4EPD - chains C and B of the 3 polymer chains in the assembly; structure by X-ray diffraction, 1.70 A resolution.

Chain C:
Molecule: Urease subunit alpha
Source organism: Enterobacter aerogenes
Notes: EC 3.5.1.5
UniProtKB: P18314 (URE1_ENTAE); residues 1002-1567 here correspond to UniProt positions 2-567 (UniProt number = residue number - 1000)
Amino-acid sequence (566 residues; numbered 1002 to 1567; the number before each row is that of its first residue):
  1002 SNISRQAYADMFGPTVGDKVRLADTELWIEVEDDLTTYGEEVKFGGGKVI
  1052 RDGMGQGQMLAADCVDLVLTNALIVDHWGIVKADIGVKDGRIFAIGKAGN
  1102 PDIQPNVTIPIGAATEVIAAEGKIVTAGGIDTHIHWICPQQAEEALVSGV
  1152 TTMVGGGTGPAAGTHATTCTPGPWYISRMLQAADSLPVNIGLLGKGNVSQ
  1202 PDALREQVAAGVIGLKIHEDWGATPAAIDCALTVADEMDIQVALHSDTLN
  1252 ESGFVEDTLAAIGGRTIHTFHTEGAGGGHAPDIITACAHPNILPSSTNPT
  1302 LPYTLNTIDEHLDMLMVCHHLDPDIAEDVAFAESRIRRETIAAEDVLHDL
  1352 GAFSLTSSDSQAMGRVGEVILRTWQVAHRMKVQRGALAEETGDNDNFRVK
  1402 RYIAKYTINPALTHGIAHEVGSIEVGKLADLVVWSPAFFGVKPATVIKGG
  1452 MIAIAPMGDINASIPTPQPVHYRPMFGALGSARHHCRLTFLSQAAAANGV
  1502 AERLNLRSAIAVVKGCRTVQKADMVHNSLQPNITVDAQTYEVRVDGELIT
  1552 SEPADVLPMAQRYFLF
Modified positions: K1217 (lysine nz-carboxylic acid; KCX)
UniProt features mapped onto this chain:
  - active site: H1320 (Proton donor)
  - binding site (Ni(2+)): H1134, H1136, K1217, H1246, H1272, D1360
  - binding site (substrate): H1219
  - modified residue: K1217 (N6-carboxylysine)
Bound ions: Ni2+ site 1: H1134, H1136, K1217, D1360; Ni2+ site 2: K1217, H1246, H1272

Chain B:
Molecule: Urease subunit beta
Source organism: Enterobacter aerogenes
Notes: EC 3.5.1.5
UniProtKB: P18315 (URE2_ENTAE); residues 2001-2101 here correspond to UniProt positions 1-101 (UniProt number = residue number - 2000)
Amino-acid sequence (101 residues; numbered 2001 to 2101; the number before each row is that of its first residue):
  2001 MIPGEYHVKPGQIALNTGRATCRVVVENHGDRPIQVGSHYHFAEVNPALK
  2051 FDRQQAAGYRLNIPAGTAVRFEPGQKREVELVAFAGHRAVFGFRGEVMGP
  2101 L

Interface between chain C and chain B:
Pairs across the interface - 81 pairs, chain C then chain B:
  S1002(C) with A2014(B); L2015(B), hydrogen bond (backbone-backbone); N2062(B), hydrogen bond (side chain-backbone)
  N1003(C) with I2013(B); A2014(B)
  I1004(C) with Q2012(B); I2013(B), hydrogen bond (backbone-backbone); L2015(B), hydrophobic; P2064(B), hydrophobic
  S1005(C) with G2011(B)
  R1006(C) with V2008(B); K2009(B), hydrogen bond (side chain-backbone); P2010(B); G2011(B), hydrogen bond (backbone-backbone); I2013(B)
  Q1007(C) with V2008(B)
  A1010(C) with Y2006(B); V2008(B), hydrophobic
  F1013(C) with A2065(B)
  P1015(C) with Y2006(B)
  D1019(C) with H2007(B); V2008(B); K2009(B), hydrogen bond (side chain-backbone)
  K1020(C) with Y2006(B); H2007(B), hydrogen bond (backbone-backbone)
  V1021(C) with E2005(B); Y2006(B), hydrophobic
  R1022(C) with M2001(B); I2002(B), hydrogen bond (side chain-backbone); G2004(B); E2005(B), salt bridge
  A1024(C) with P2003(B); G2004(B), hydrogen bond (backbone-backbone)
  D1025(C) with M2001(B)
  W1029(C) with E2005(B); H2007(B)
  Y1039(C) with I2013(B), hydrophobic; A2014(B); L2015(B); N2016(B), hydrogen bond (backbone-backbone)
  G1040(C) with L2015(B); N2016(B); H2039(B); R2060(B); A2065(B)
  E1041(C) with R2019(B), salt bridge; H2039(B), salt bridge; R2060(B), salt bridge
  E1042(C) with A2065(B)
  K1049(C) with G2066(B), hydrogen bond (side chain-backbone)
  V1050(C) with H2039(B); A2065(B); G2066(B)
  R1052(C) with G2037(B)
  D1053(C) with G2092(B)
  G1054(C) with F2091(B); F2093(B)
  M1055(C) with H2039(B); Y2040(B), hydrophobic; F2093(B), hydrophobic
  Q1059(C) with F2091(B)
  P1102(C) with G2086(B); H2087(B), hydrogen bond (backbone-backbone)
  D1103(C) with A2085(B); H2087(B); R2088(B), hydrogen bond (backbone-backbone); A2089(B), hydrogen bond (backbone-backbone); F2091(B)
  I1104(C) with F2084(B), hydrophobic; A2085(B), hydrogen bond (backbone-backbone); A2089(B)
  Q1105(C) with H2039(B); A2085(B); G2086(B)
  P1106(C) with A2085(B)
  G1123(C) with Y2006(B)
  P1437(C) with G2004(B)
  A1438(C) with P2003(B); G2004(B)
  R1563(C) with M2001(B)
  Y1564(C) with P2003(B)
Other interface residues (no listed pair), chain C (45 interface residues in all): Y1009, M1012, G1014, T1016, V1017, G1018, K1044, G1048
Other interface residues (no listed pair), chain B (37 interface residues in all): S2038, I2063, T2067

Summary:
The interface between chain C and chain B involves 45 residues on one side and 37 on the other, with 15
hydrogen bonds and 4 salt bridges. Polar pairs include R1022(C)-E2005(B), E1041(C)-R2019(B) and
E1041(C)-H2039(B).
Chain C is Urease subunit alpha and chain B is Urease subunit beta, both from Enterobacter aerogenes; the
structure, Initial Urease Structure for Radiation Damage Experiment at 300 K, was determined by X-ray
diffraction, deposited together with 4EP8, 4EPB and 4EPE.
